Entry 7OZ3 (electron microscopy, 4.46 A resolution (low resolution: residue-level contacts below are approximate; hydrogen-bond / salt-bridge calls are withheld)); this record covers chains B and D of the 6 polymer chains in the assembly.

[Chain B (and D)]
Name: GntR family transcriptional regulator
Organism: Streptococcus agalactiae
Notes: chain D of this document is another copy of the same molecule, construct and numbering; everything in this record applies to it too
UniProt: K0JNC6 (K0JNC6_STRAG); residue numbers follow UniProt; this construct covers 1-213
Sequence (215 residues; row label = number of the first residue in the row; numbers below 1 keep their minus sign (Gly-1 is residue -1)):
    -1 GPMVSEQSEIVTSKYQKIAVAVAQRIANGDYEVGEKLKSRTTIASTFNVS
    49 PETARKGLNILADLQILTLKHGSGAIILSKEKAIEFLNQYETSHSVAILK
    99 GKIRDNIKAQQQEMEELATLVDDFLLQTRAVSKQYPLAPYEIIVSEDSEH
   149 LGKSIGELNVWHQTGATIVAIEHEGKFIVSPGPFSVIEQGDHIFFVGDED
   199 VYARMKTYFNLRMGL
Disordered / not traced: -1 to 7, 211-213 (chain D: -1 to 12, 211-213)
Differences from the reference sequence: expression tag (-1 to 0)
Ligand contacts: 2BA ((2R,3R,3aS,5R,7aR,9R,10R,10aS,12R,14aR)-2,9-bis(6-amino-9H-purin-9-yl)octahydro-2H,7H-difuro[3,2-d:3',2'-j][1,3,7,9,2,8 ]tetraoxadiphosphacyclododecine-3,5,10,12-tetrol 5,12-dioxide): Ile153, Gly154, Asn157, Val158, Trp159, His160, Ala164, Thr165, Ile166, Pro179, Gly180, Pro181
From the paper describing this entry:
  - binding site for pBusA_for: Lys36, Arg38, Arg53, Lys54, Gly70, Gly72
  - mutagenesis - W159A: increased binding to target DNA

[How chain B and chain D interact]
Contacting residue pairs - 56 pairs, chain B then chain D:
  Tyr13(B) - Ser43(D)
  Tyr13(B) - Asn46(D)
  Arg53(B) - Thr40(D)
  Asn57(B) - Thr40(D)
  Ile58(B) - Thr44(D)
  Asp61(B) - Arg23(D)
  Asp61(B) - Tyr29(D)
  Asp61(B) - Thr44(D)
  Gln108(B) - Met112(D)
  Phe122(B) - Phe122(D)
  Gln125(B) - Lys131(D)
  Tyr133(B) - Lys131(D)
  Tyr133(B) - Gln132(D)
  Tyr133(B) - Tyr133(D)
  Tyr133(B) - Leu135(D)
  Tyr133(B) - Ala136(D)
  Tyr133(B) - Pro137(D)
  Leu135(B) - Pro137(D)
  Leu135(B) - Ala168(D)
  Ala136(B) - Ser130(D)
  Pro137(B) - Val129(D)
  Pro137(B) - Ser130(D)
  Pro137(B) - Leu135(D)
  Tyr138(B) - Arg127(D)
  Tyr138(B) - Ala128(D)
  Tyr138(B) - Val129(D)
  Tyr138(B) - Ser130(D)
  Glu139(B) - Ser130(D)
  Trp159(B) - Ser178(D)
  Trp159(B) - Gly180(D)
  Trp159(B) - Pro181(D)
  His160(B) - Pro181(D)
  Gly163(B) - Ser178(D)
  Ala164(B) - Ser178(D)
  Thr165(B) - Thr165(D)
  Thr165(B) - Ile166(D)
  Thr165(B) - Ser178(D)
  Ile166(B) - Thr165(D)
  Val167(B) - Val167(D)
  Val167(B) - Val194(D)
  Phe175(B) - Gln132(D)
  Ser178(B) - Trp159(D)
  Ser178(B) - Gly163(D)
  Ser178(B) - Ala164(D)
  Ser178(B) - Thr165(D)
  Ser178(B) - Val194(D)
  Pro179(B) - Trp159(D)
  Gly180(B) - Trp159(D)
  Pro181(B) - Trp159(D)
  Pro181(B) - His160(D)
  Val194(B) - Val167(D)
  Val194(B) - Ser178(D)
  Gly195(B) - Val177(D)
  Glu197(B) - Arg127(D)
  Tyr200(B) - Arg127(D)
  Arg210(B) - Asp120(D)
Interface residues without a listed pair, chain B (42 interface residues in all): Gln14, Lys54, Leu62, Val119, Ala128, Lys131, Gln132, Pro134, Val177, Phe182, Phe192
Interface residues without a listed pair, chain D (37 interface residues in all): Thr39, Pro179, Phe182, Phe192, Gly195

[In short]
42 residues of chain B face 37 of chain D across their interface. Chain B binds compound 2BA. From the paper:
a binding site for pBusA_for at Lys36(B), Arg38(B) and Arg53(B) among others; W159A of chain B increases
binding to target DNA.
Both chains are GntR family transcriptional regulator (Streptococcus agalactiae). Entry 7OZ3 (S. agalactiae
BusR in complex with its busA-promotor DNA) was determined by electron microscopy together with 7B5T, 7B5U,
7B5W and 7B5Y from the same study.
